4OD3 - chains L and H; structure by X-ray diffraction, 2.62 A resolution.

[Chain L]
Molecule: CAP256-VRC26.07 light chain
Organism: Homo sapiens
Notes: fragment: Fab
Chain sequence (217 residues; row label = number of the first residue in the row; note: 1 number in that range is skipped by the numbering (no residue carries it; nothing is unmodelled there); a row labelled like 27A-27B holds insertion residues (27A, then the next letters in order)):
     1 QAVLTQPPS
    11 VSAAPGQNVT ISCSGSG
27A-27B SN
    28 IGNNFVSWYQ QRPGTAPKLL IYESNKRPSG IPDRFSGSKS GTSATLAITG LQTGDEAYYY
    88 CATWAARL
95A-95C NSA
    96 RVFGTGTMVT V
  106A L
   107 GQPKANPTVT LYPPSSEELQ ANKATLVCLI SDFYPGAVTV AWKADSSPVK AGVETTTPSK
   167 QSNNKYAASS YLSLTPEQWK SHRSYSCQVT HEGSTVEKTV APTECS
Not modelled in the structure: 1, 210-212
Cystine bridges: Cys23-Cys88, Cys134-Cys193
Metal / ion sites: Zn2+ site 1: Asp138 (shared with His164(H) of chain H); Zn2+ site 2: Asp151, His188

[Chain H]
Molecule: CAP256-VRC26.07 heavy chain
Organism: Homo sapiens
Notes: fragment: Fab
Chain sequence (256 residues; each row starts with the number of its first residue; a row labelled like 82A-82C holds insertion residues (82A, then the next letters in order)):
     1 EVQLVESGGG VVQPGRSLRL SCVGSQFSFN RYGMHWVRQA PGKGLEWVAG IS
   52A F
    53 DGTDRYHADN VWGRFTISRD NSKNTLYLQM
82A-82C SSL
    83 RAEDTALYYC AKDLREDE
100A-100Z CEEWWSDYYDFGKKLPCRKSRGVAGV
   101 F
  101A D
   102 KWGQGTMVTV SSASTKGPSV FPLAPSSKST SGGTAALGCL VKDYFPEPVT VSWNSGALTS
   162 GVHTFPAVLQ SSGLYSLSSV VTVPSSSLGT QTYICNVNHK PSNTKVDKKV EPKSCDKGLE
   222 VLFQ
Not modelled in the structure: 1, 100E-100O, 216-225
Cystine bridges: Cys22-Cys92, Cys100A-Cys100Q, Cys140-Cys196
Modified positions: Tyr100H (O-sulfo-L-tyrosine; TYS); Tyr100I (O-sulfo-L-tyrosine; TYS)
Metal / ion sites: Zn2+: His164 (shared with Asp138(L) of chain L)

[How chain L and chain H interact]
Residue-residue contacts (65; chain L residue first):
  Tyr36(L) with Val100Z(H); Phe101(H), hydrogen bond (side chain-backbone)
  Gln38(L) with Gln39(H), hydrogen bond; Tyr91(H)
  Thr42(L) with Tyr91(H)
  Ala43(L) with Tyr91(H), hydrophobic; Trp103(H), hydrophobic; Gln105(H)
  Pro44(L) with Leu45(H), hydrophobic; Tyr91(H); Trp103(H)
  Leu46(L) with Val100Z(H), hydrophobic; Phe101(H); Asp101A(H)
  Tyr49(L) with Leu96(H), hydrophobic; Val100Z(H), hydrophobic
  Tyr87(L) with Gln39(H); Lys43(H); Gly44(H); Leu45(H), hydrophobic
  Trp91(L) with His35(H); Trp47(H), hydrophobic; Val100W(H), hydrophobic; Ala100X(H); Gly100Y(H)
  Arg94(L) with Trp47(H); Tyr58(H)
  Asn95A(L) with Asp61(H)
  Ser95B(L) with Asp61(H), hydrogen bond (backbone-side chain)
  Arg96(L) with Leu45(H); Glu46(H)
  Val97(L) with Trp47(H), hydrophobic
  Phe98(L) with Leu45(H), hydrophobic; Phe101(H), hydrophobic; Trp103(H), hydrophobic
  Tyr118(L) with Leu124(H); Ala125(H); Ala137(H), hydrogen bond (side chain-backbone); Leu138(H); Val181(H)
  Ser121(L) with Phe122(H); Pro123(H)
  Glu123(L) with Phe122(H); Lys209(H), salt bridge
  Glu124(L) with Phe122(H); Lys143(H), salt bridge
  Lys129(L) with Lys143(H)
  Thr131(L) with Lys143(H), hydrogen bond
  Val133(L) with Ser179(H)
  Leu135(L) with Phe166(H), hydrophobic; Val181(H), hydrophobic
  Ile136(L) with Phe166(H)
  Asp138(L) with His164(H), salt bridge
  Thr162(L) with Pro167(H); Ala168(H); Val169(H)
  Ser165(L) with Pro167(H)
  Gln167(L) with His164(H), hydrogen bond
  Ala173(L) with Phe166(H), hydrophobic
  Ala174(L) with Phe166(H)
  Tyr177(L) with Leu141(H), hydrophobic; Val169(H), hydrophobic; Leu178(H); Ser179(H), hydrogen bond
  Ser179(L) with Gln171(H)
Interface residues without a listed pair, chain L (38 interface residues in all): Thr116, Ser137, Glu160, Thr161, Thr163, Ser175
Interface residues without a listed pair, chain H (42 interface residues in all): Val37, Gly42, Gly139, Leu170, Ser177

[In short]
The interface between chain L and chain H involves 38 residues on one side and 42 on the other; the contacts
include 7 hydrogen bonds and 3 salt bridges. Among the polar pairs are Glu123(L)-Lys209(H),
Glu124(L)-Lys143(H) and Asp138(L)-His164(H).
Chain L is CAP256-VRC26.07 light chain and chain H is CAP256-VRC26.07 heavy chain, both from Homo sapiens; the
structure, Crystal structure of human Fab CAP256-VRC26.07, a potent V1V2-directed HIV-1 neutralizing antibody,
was determined by X-ray diffraction, deposited together with 4OCR, 4OCS, 4OD1 and 4ORG.
